8UB1 - chain A; structure by X-ray diffraction, 1.53 A resolution.

== Chain A ==
Name: Ribonuclease pancreatic
Source organism: Bos taurus
Notes: EC 4.6.1.18
UniProtKB: P61823 (RNAS1_BOVIN); residues 1-124 here correspond to UniProt positions 27-150 (UniProt number = residue number + 26)
Sequence (124 residues; numbered 1 to 124; the number before each row is that of its first residue):
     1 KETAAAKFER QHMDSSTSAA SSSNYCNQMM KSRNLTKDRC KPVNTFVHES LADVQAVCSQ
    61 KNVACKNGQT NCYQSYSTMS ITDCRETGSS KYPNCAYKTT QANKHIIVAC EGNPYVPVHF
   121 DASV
Cystine bridges: Cys26-Cys84, Cys40-Cys95, Cys58-Cys110, Cys65-Cys72
UniProt features mapped onto this chain:
  - active site: His12 (Proton acceptor), His119 (Proton donor)
  - binding site (substrate): Lys7, Arg10, Lys41 to Thr45, Lys66, Arg85
  - glycosylation: Lys1 (N-linked (Glc) (glycation) lysine), Lys7 (N-linked (Glc) (glycation) lysine), Asn34 (N-linked (GlcNAc...) asparagine), Lys37 (N-linked (Glc) (glycation) lysine), Lys41 (N-linked (Glc) (glycation) lysine)
Reported in the primary citation:
  - binding site for the ligand WFL: His119

== In short ==
Curated annotation (UniProt) lists active-site residues His12 and His119 and 9 substrate-binding residues.
From the paper: a binding site for the ligand WFL at His119.
Chain A is Ribonuclease pancreatic (Bos taurus); the structure, Structure of Butyl-5'-O-adenosine
phosphoramidate/RNase A, was determined by X-ray diffraction, deposited together with 8UAX, 8UAY, 8UAZ, 8UB0
and 8UB2.
